Entry 3EON (X-ray diffraction, 2.55 A resolution); this record covers chains A and B of the 4 polymer chains in the assembly.

# Chain A (and B)
Molecule: Glutaryl-CoA dehydrogenase
From: Burkholderia pseudomallei
Notes: EC 1.3.99.7; chain B of this document is another copy of the same molecule, construct and numbering; everything in this record applies to it too
UniProtKB: Q3JP94 (Q3JP94_BURP1); residues 1-395 here = UniProt positions 1-395
Sequence (396 residues; numbered 0 to 395; the number before each row is that of its first residue; numbering starts at 0):
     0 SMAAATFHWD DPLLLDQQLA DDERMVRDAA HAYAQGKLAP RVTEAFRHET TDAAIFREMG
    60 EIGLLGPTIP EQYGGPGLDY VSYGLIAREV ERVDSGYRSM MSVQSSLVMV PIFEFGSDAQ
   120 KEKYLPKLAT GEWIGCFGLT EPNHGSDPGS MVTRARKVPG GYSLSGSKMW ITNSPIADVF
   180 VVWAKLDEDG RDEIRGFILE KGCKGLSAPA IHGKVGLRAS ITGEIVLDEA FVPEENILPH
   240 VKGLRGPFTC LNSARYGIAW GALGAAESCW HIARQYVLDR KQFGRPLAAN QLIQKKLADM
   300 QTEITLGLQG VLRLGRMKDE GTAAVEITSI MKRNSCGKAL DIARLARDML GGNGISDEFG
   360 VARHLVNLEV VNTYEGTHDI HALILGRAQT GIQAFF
Not modelled in the structure: 0-3, 143-146, 374-377, 395 (chain B: 0-3, 143-147, 188-190, 351-357, 394-395)
Construct notes: expression tag (0)
From the paper describing this entry:
  - conformationally variable residues (side-chain flip): Y373, T376, H377
  - binding site for (3,5-difluorophenyl)methanol: Y373
  - contacts within the chain: W169-Y373 (backbone contact)
  - catalytic residues: E374 (by similarity / conservation)

# Chain A / chain B interface
Residue-residue contacts (97):
  A4(A) with G320(B); A322(B); A323(B)
  T5(A) with A323(B)
  F6(A) with A323(B); E325(B); A387(B), hydrophobic
  W8(A) with A387(B); Q388(B)
  P11(A) with M316(B); I326(B); I329(B), hydrophobic
  L12(A) with R312(B), hydrogen bond (backbone-side chain); M316(B); I326(B), hydrophobic; M330(B), hydrophobic
  L13(A) with R312(B), hydrogen bond (backbone-side chain); M316(B), hydrophobic; T321(B)
  Q17(A) with R312(B), hydrogen bond
  W269(A) with Q388(B)
  R273(A) with Q388(B), hydrogen bond (side chain-backbone)
  L277(A) with T389(B); I391(B), hydrophobic
  A287(A) with T389(B)
  A288(A) with I391(B), hydrophobic; Q392(B); A393(B)
  Q293(A) with A381(B); L382(B), hydrogen bond (side chain-backbone); G385(B); R386(B); T389(B); I391(B); A393(B)
  K294(A) with D378(B), salt bridge
  L296(A) with Q388(B); T389(B)
  A297(A) with R332(B); A381(B); Q388(B)
  D298(A) with R332(B), salt bridge
  Q300(A) with L384(B); Q388(B)
  T301(A) with I329(B); N333(B)
  E302(A) with K337(B), salt bridge
  L305(A) with L305(B); G309(B); N333(B)
  Q308(A) with Q308(B)
  G309(A) with L305(B)
  R312(A) with L12(B), hydrogen bond (side chain-backbone); L13(B), hydrogen bond (side chain-backbone); Q17(B)
  M316(A) with P11(B); L12(B), hydrophobic; L13(B), hydrophobic
  G320(A) with A4(B)
  A322(A) with A4(B)
  A323(A) with T5(B); F6(B), hydrophobic
  E325(A) with F6(B)
  I326(A) with P11(B); L12(B), hydrophobic
  I329(A) with T301(B)
  M330(A) with L12(B), hydrophobic; L305(B), hydrophobic
  R332(A) with K294(B); D298(B), salt bridge
  N333(A) with T301(B); L305(B)
  K337(A) with E302(B), salt bridge
  A381(A) with A297(B), hydrophobic
  L382(A) with Q293(B)
  L384(A) with Q300(B)
  G385(A) with Q293(B)
  R386(A) with Q293(B)
  A387(A) with F6(B), hydrophobic; W8(B)
  Q388(A) with W8(B); W269(B); R273(B), hydrogen bond (backbone-side chain); L296(B); A297(B); Q300(B)
  T389(A) with L277(B); A287(B); Q293(B)
  I391(A) with P285(B), hydrophobic; A287(B), hydrophobic; A288(B), hydrophobic; Q293(B)
  A393(A) with A288(B); Q290(B), hydrogen bond (backbone-side chain); Q293(B)
  F394(A) with Q290(B)
Interface residues without a listed pair, chain A (53 interface residues in all): R284, P285, Q290, L313, T321, D378
Interface residues without a listed pair, chain B (54 interface residues in all): Q16, T304, L313

# In short
Chain A and chain B form an interface of 53 and 54 residues respectively; the contacts include 9 hydrogen
bonds and 5 salt bridges. Polar contacts include K294(A)-D378(B), D298(A)-R332(B) and E302(A)-K337(B). The
paper reports the catalytic residue E374(A); a binding site for (3,5-difluorophenyl)methanol at Y373(A).
Chain A and chain B are both Glutaryl-CoA dehydrogenase (Burkholderia pseudomallei); the structure, 2.55A
crystal structure of native glutaryl-coa dehydrogenase from Burkholderia pseudomallei in complex with a small
molecule, was determined by X-ray diffraction (same publication as 3GQT, 3EOM and 3D6B).
